Entry 3X14 (X-ray diffraction, 2.00 A resolution); this record covers chains A and C of the 3 polymer chains in the assembly.

== Chain A ==
Protein: HLA class I histocompatibility antigen, B-8 alpha chain
Source organism: Homo sapiens
Notes: fragment: HLA-B*08:01 extracellular domain
Reference sequence: P30460 (1B08_HUMAN); residues 1-276 here correspond to UniProt positions 25-300 (UniProt number = residue number + 24)
Sequence (276 residues; numbered 1 to 276; the number before each row is that of its first residue):
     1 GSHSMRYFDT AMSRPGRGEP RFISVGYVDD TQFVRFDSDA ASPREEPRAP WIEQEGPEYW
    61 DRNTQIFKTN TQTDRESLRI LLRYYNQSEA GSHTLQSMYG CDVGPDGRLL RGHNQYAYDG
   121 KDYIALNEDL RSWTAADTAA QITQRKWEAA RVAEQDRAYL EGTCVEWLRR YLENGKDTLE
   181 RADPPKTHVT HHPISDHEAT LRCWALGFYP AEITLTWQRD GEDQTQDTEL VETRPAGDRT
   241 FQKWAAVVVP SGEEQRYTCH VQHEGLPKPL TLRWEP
Construct notes: engineered mutation I80 (Asn104 in P30460), L82 (Arg106 in P30460), R83 (Gly107 in P30460)
Disulfides: C101-C164, C203-C259
Reported in the primary citation:
  - mutagenesis - N80I/R82L/G83R (40.05+/-5.6muM): increased binding to KIR3DL1001
  - mutagenesis - N80I/R82L/G83R: increased signaling in response to KIR3DL1+ NK cells

== Chain C ==
Protein: peptide
Sequence (9 residues; numbered 1 to 9; the number before each row is that of its first residue):
     1 FLRGRAYGL

== Chain A / chain C interface ==
Contacting residue pairs - 51 pairs, chain A then chain C:
  M5(A) - F1(C)
  Y7(A) - F1(C)  hydrogen bond (side chain-backbone)
  Y7(A) - L2(C)  hydrophobic
  D9(A) - R5(C)  salt bridge
  F22(A) - R5(C)
  S24(A) - L2(C)
  F36(A) - L2(C)  hydrophobic
  Y59(A) - F1(C)  hydrophobic
  R62(A) - F1(C)
  N63(A) - F1(C)
  N63(A) - L2(C)  hydrogen bond (side chain-backbone)
  I66(A) - F1(C)  hydrophobic
  I66(A) - L2(C)
  I66(A) - R3(C)
  I66(A) - G4(C)
  F67(A) - L2(C)  hydrophobic
  N70(A) - R3(C)  hydrogen bond (side chain-backbone)
  N70(A) - G4(C)
  N70(A) - R5(C)  hydrogen bond (side chain-backbone)
  T73(A) - R5(C)
  T73(A) - Y7(C)
  T73(A) - G8(C)
  D74(A) - R5(C)  salt bridge
  S77(A) - G8(C)
  S77(A) - L9(C)  hydrogen bond (side chain-backbone)
  I80(A) - L9(C)
  L81(A) - L9(C)  hydrophobic
  Y84(A) - L9(C)  hydrogen bond (side chain-backbone)
  L95(A) - L9(C)  hydrophobic
  S97(A) - R5(C)  hydrogen bond
  Y99(A) - L2(C)
  Y99(A) - R3(C)  hydrogen bond (side chain-backbone)
  Y99(A) - R5(C)
  N114(A) - R3(C)
  Y116(A) - R3(C)  hydrogen bond
  Y116(A) - R5(C)
  Y123(A) - L9(C)  hydrophobic
  T143(A) - L9(C)  hydrogen bond (side chain-backbone)
  K146(A) - L9(C)  hydrogen bond (side chain-backbone)
  W147(A) - Y7(C)
  W147(A) - G8(C)  hydrogen bond (side chain-backbone)
  W147(A) - L9(C)  hydrophobic
  V152(A) - A6(C)  hydrophobic
  V152(A) - Y7(C)  hydrophobic
  Q155(A) - A6(C)
  D156(A) - R3(C)  salt bridge
  Y159(A) - F1(C)  hydrogen bond (side chain-backbone)
  Y159(A) - L2(C)
  Y159(A) - R3(C)
  W167(A) - F1(C)
  Y171(A) - F1(C)  hydrogen bond (side chain-backbone)
Other interface residues (no listed pair), chain A (34 interface residues in all): T163

== In short ==
34 residues of chain A and 9 residues of chain C are in contact; the contacts include 14 hydrogen bonds and 3
salt bridges. Among the polar pairs are D9(A)-R5(C), D74(A)-R5(C) and D156(A)-R3(C). From the paper:
N80I/R82L/G83R of chain A increase binding to KIR3DL1001; N80I/R82L/G83R of chain A increase signaling in
response to KIR3DL1+ NK cells.
Here chain A is HLA class I histocompatibility antigen, B-8 alpha chain (Homo sapiens) and chain C is peptide.
Entry 3X14 (Crystal structure of HLA-B*0801.N80I.R82L.G83R) was determined by X-ray diffraction, deposited
together with 3X11, 3X12 and 3X13.
